Entry 8HAG (electron microscopy, 3.20 A resolution); this record covers chains F and J of the 11 polymer chains in the assembly.

[Chain F]
Protein: Histone H4
Source organism: Homo sapiens
Chain sequence (102 residues; numbered 1 to 102; the number before each row is that of its first residue):
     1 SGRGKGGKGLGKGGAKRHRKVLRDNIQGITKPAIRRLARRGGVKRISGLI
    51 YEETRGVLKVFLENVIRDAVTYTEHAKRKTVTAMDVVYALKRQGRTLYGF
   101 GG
Not modelled in the structure: 1-19, 102
Modified positions: Lys12 (N(6)-acetyllysine; ALY); Lys16 (N(6)-acetyllysine; ALY)
From the paper describing this entry:
  - post-translational modification sites: Lys16

[Chain J]
Molecule: 180-nt DNA strand
Source organism: Homo sapiens
Sequence (180 nucleotides; numbered 1 to 180; the number before each row is that of its first residue):
     1 ATCCGTCCGTTACCGCCATCAATATCCACCTGCAGATTCTACCAAAAGTG
    51 TATTTGGAAACTGCTCCATCAAAAGGCATGTTCAGCTGAATTCAGCTGAA
   101 CATGCCTTTTGATGGAGCAGTTTCCAAATACACTTTTGGTAGAATCTGCA
   151 GGTGGATATTGATGGCGGTAACGGACGGAT
Not modelled in the structure: 1-16, 164-180

[Chain F / chain J interface]
Residue-residue contacts - 6 pairs, chain F then chain J:
  Thr30(F) - DA78(J)  phosphate contact
  Thr30(F) - DT79(J)  phosphate contact
  Pro32(F) - DA78(J)  phosphate contact
  Arg36(F) - DC77(J)  sugar contact
  Arg36(F) - DA78(J)  salt bridge to the phosphate
  Arg45(F) - DG85(J)  base contact
Other interface residues (no listed pair), chain F (7 interface residues in all): Ala33, Lys77, Thr80
Other interface residues (no listed pair), chain J (6 interface residues in all): DA58, DC67

[In short]
The interface between chain F and chain J involves 7 residues on one side and 6 on the other; the contacts
include 1 salt bridge. Its one salt-bridged contact is Arg36(F)-DA78(J). From the paper: a modification site
at Lys16(F).
Chain F is Histone H4 and chain J is a 180-nt DNA strand, both from Homo sapiens; the structure, Cryo-EM
structure of the p300 catalytic core bound to the H4K12acK16ac nucleosome, class 1 (3.2 angstrom ..., was
determined by electron microscopy, deposited together with 8HAH, 8HAI, 8HAJ, 8HAK, 8HAL, 8HAM and 8HAN.
